Entry 5VM6 (X-ray diffraction, 1.50 A resolution); this record covers chain A.

Chain A:
Protein: single domain camelid nanobody VHH T10
Organism: Lama glama
Notes: antibody fragment or engineered binder
Sequence (137 residues; numbered 1 to 137; the number before each row is that of its first residue):
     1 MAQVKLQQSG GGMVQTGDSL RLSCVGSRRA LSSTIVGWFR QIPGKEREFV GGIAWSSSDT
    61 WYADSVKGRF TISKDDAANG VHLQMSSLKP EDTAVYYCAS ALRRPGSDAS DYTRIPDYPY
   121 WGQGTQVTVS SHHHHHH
Unresolved in the structure: 1-3, 133-137
Disulfides: Cys-24/Cys-98
Bound ions: Na+: Glu-48 (together with sulfate ion)
Residues lining bound ligands: 9EG (N-(4-chlorophenyl)-N'-(3,4-dichlorophenyl)urea): Val-4, Leu-6, Cys-24, Val-25, Gly-26, Arg-28, Arg-29, Ala-30, Leu-31, Thr-34, Val-36, Trp-55, Asn-79, Gly-80, Val-81, Ser-100, Leu-102, Tyr-120

In short:
Bound to chain A: compound 9EG.
Chain A is single domain camelid nanobody VHH T10 (Lama glama); the structure, The hapten triclocarban bound
to the single domain camelid nanobody VHH T10, was determined by X-ray diffraction, deposited together with
5VLV, 5VM0, 5VM4 and 5VL2.
